4UTT - chains A and D; structure by X-ray diffraction, 1.71 A resolution.

Chain A:
Molecule: Putative N-acetylmannosamine-6-phosphate 2-epimerase
Organism: Clostridium perfringens STR. 13
Notes: EC 5.1.3.9
Reference sequence: Q0TUP9 (NANE_CLOP1); numbering as in UniProt (aligned over 1-220)
Amino-acid sequence (229 residues; row label = number of the first residue in the row; numbers below 1 keep their minus sign (Gly-8 is residue -8)):
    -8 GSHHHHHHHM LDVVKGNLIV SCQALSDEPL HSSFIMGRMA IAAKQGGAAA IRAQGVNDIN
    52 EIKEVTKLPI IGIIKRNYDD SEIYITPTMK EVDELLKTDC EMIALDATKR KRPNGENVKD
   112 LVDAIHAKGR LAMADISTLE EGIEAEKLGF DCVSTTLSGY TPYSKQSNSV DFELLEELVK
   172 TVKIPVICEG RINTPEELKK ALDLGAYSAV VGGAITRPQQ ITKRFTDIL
Differences from the reference sequence: expression tag (-8 to 0)
Reported in the primary citation:
  - mutagenesis - K66A: abolished catalytic activity on ManNAc-6P
  - mutagenesis - E180A (60-fold): decreased catalytic activity

Chain D:
Molecule: Putative N-acetylmannosamine-6-phosphate 2-epimerase
Organism: Clostridium perfringens STR. 13
Notes: EC 5.1.3.9
Reference sequence: Q0TUP9 (NANE_CLOP1); residues 1-220 here = UniProt positions 1-220
Amino-acid sequence (229 residues; row label = number of the first residue in the row; numbers below 1 keep their minus sign (Gly-8 is residue -8)):
    -8 GSSHHHHHHM LDVVKGNLIV SCQALSDEPL HSSFIMGRMA IAAKQGGAAA IRAQGVNDIN
    52 EIKEVTKLPI IGIIKRNYDD SEIYITPTMK EVDELLKTDC EMIALDATKR KRPNGENVKD
   112 LVDAIHAKGR LAMADISTLE EGIEAEKLGF DCVSTTLSGY TPYSKQSNSV DFELLEELVK
   172 TVKIPVICEG RINTPEELKK ALDLGAYSAV VGGAITRPQQ ITKRFTDIL
Differences from the reference sequence: expression tag (-8 to 0)

How chain A and chain D interact:
Residue-residue contacts (77; chain A residue first):
  Gly7(A) - Leu220(D)
  Leu9(A) - Phe216(D)  hydrophobic
  Leu9(A) - Thr217(D)
  Leu9(A) - Leu220(D)
  Pro20(A) - Arg29(D)  hydrogen bond (backbone-side chain)
  Pro20(A) - Ile32(D)  hydrophobic
  Pro20(A) - Ala33(D)  hydrophobic
  Pro20(A) - Gln36(D)
  Leu21(A) - Arg29(D)
  Leu21(A) - Met30(D)  hydrophobic
  His22(A) - Arg29(D)  hydrogen bond (backbone-side chain)
  Phe25(A) - Ile26(D)  hydrophobic
  Ile26(A) - Phe25(D)  hydrophobic
  Arg29(A) - Pro20(D)  hydrogen bond (side chain-backbone)
  Arg29(A) - Leu21(D)
  Arg29(A) - His22(D)  hydrogen bond (side chain-backbone)
  Arg29(A) - Ile26(D)
  Met30(A) - Pro209(D)  hydrophobic
  Ala33(A) - Pro20(D)  hydrophobic
  Ala33(A) - Pro209(D)  hydrophobic
  Ala33(A) - Gln210(D)
  Ala34(A) - Thr213(D)
  Gln36(A) - Pro20(D)
  Gln36(A) - Gln210(D)  hydrogen bond
  Gly37(A) - Gln210(D)
  Gly37(A) - Thr213(D)
  Gly37(A) - Lys214(D)
  Gly37(A) - Thr217(D)  hydrogen bond (backbone-side chain)
  Gly38(A) - Thr217(D)
  Asn184(A) - Phe216(D)
  Thr185(A) - Phe216(D)
  Pro186(A) - Arg215(D)
  Pro186(A) - Phe216(D)
  Pro186(A) - Ile219(D)
  Glu187(A) - Ile219(D)
  Leu189(A) - Phe216(D)
  Leu189(A) - Leu220(D)  hydrophobic
  Lys190(A) - Ile219(D)
  Leu193(A) - Leu220(D)  hydrophobic
  Val202(A) - Phe216(D)  hydrophobic
  Ala205(A) - Ile212(D)
  Ile206(A) - Pro209(D)
  Ile206(A) - Ile212(D)
  Ile206(A) - Thr213(D)
  Ile206(A) - Phe216(D)  hydrophobic
  Pro209(A) - Met30(D)  hydrophobic
  Pro209(A) - Ala33(D)  hydrophobic
  Pro209(A) - Ile206(D)
  Gln210(A) - Ala33(D)
  Gln210(A) - Gln36(D)  hydrogen bond
  Gln210(A) - Gly37(D)
  Ile212(A) - Ala205(D)
  Ile212(A) - Ile206(D)  hydrophobic
  Ile212(A) - Ile212(D)  hydrophobic
  Thr213(A) - Leu9(D)
  Thr213(A) - Ala34(D)
  Thr213(A) - Gly37(D)
  Thr213(A) - Ile206(D)
  Lys214(A) - Gly37(D)
  Arg215(A) - Pro186(D)
  Phe216(A) - Leu9(D)  hydrophobic
  Phe216(A) - Asn184(D)
  Phe216(A) - Thr185(D)
  Phe216(A) - Pro186(D)
  Phe216(A) - Leu189(D)
  Phe216(A) - Val202(D)  hydrophobic
  Phe216(A) - Ile206(D)  hydrophobic
  Thr217(A) - Leu9(D)
  Thr217(A) - Gly37(D)  hydrogen bond (side chain-backbone)
  Thr217(A) - Gly38(D)
  Ile219(A) - Pro186(D)
  Ile219(A) - Glu187(D)
  Ile219(A) - Lys190(D)
  Leu220(A) - Gly7(D)
  Leu220(A) - Leu9(D)
  Leu220(A) - Leu189(D)  hydrophobic
  Leu220(A) - Leu193(D)  hydrophobic
Also at the interface, not in a pair above, chain A (40 interface residues in all): Asn8, Val11, Ser23, Ile32, Ala39, Ile183
Also at the interface, not in a pair above, chain D (40 interface residues in all): Asn8, Val11, Ser23, Ala39, Ile183

Overview:
The chain A/chain D interface involves 40 residues from each chain; the contacts include 8 hydrogen bonds.
Among the polar pairs are Pro20(A)-Arg29(D), His22(A)-Arg29(D) and Arg29(A)-Pro20(D). The paper reports that
K66A of chain A abolishes catalytic activity on ManNAc-6P; E180A of chain A reduces catalytic activity.
Here chain A is Putative N-acetylmannosamine-6-phosphate 2-epimerase and chain D is Putative
N-acetylmannosamine-6-phosphate 2-epimerase, both from Clostridium perfringens STR. 13. Entry 4UTT (Structural
characterisation of NanE, ManNac6P C2 epimerase, from Clostridium perfingens) was determined by X-ray
diffraction (same publication as 4UTU and 4UTW).
